7ZX0 - chains AAA and HHH of the 3 polymer chains in the assembly; structure by X-ray diffraction, 2.99 A resolution.

[Chain AAA]
Protein: DNA polymerase theta
From: Homo sapiens
Notes: EC 2.7.7.7
UniProt: O75417 (DPOLQ_HUMAN); numbering as in UniProt; present here: 1820-2261, 2307-2590
Chain sequence (726 residues; row label = number of the first residue in the row; note: 45 numbers in that range are skipped by the numbering (no residue carries them; nothing is unmodelled there)):
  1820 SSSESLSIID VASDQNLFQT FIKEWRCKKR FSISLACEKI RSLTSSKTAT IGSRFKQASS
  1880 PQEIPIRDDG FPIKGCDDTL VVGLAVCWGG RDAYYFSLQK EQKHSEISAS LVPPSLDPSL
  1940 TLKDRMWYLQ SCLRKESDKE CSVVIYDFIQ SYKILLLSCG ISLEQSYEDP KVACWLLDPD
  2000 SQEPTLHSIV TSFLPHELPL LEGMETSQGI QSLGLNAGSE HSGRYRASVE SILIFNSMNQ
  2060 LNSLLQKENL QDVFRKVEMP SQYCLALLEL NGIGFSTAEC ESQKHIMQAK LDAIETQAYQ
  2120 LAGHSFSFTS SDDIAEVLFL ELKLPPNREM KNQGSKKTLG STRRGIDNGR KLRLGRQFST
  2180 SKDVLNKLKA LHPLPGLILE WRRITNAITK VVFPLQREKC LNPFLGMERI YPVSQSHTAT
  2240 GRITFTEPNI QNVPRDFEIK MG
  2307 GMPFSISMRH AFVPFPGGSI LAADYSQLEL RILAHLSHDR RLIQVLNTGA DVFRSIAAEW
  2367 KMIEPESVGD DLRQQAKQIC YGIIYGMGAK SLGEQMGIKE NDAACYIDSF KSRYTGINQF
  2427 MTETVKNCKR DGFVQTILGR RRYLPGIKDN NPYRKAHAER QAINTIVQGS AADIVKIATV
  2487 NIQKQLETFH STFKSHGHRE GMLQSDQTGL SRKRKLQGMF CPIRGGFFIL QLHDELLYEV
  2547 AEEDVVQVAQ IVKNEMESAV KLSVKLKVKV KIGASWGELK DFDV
Unresolved in the structure: 1820-1823, 1860-1884, 1922-1931, 2146-2176, 2510-2526
Differences from the reference sequence: engineered mutation Gly-2261 (Pro in O75417)
Ion coordination: Mg2+: Asp-2540 (together with 2'-3'-dideoxyguanosine-5'-triphosphate)
Residues lining bound ligands:
  - 2'-3'-dideoxyguanosine-5'-triphosphate (DG3): Arg-2241, Asp-2330, Tyr-2331, Gln-2333, Glu-2335, Phe-2359, Arg-2379, Lys-2383, Gln-2384, Tyr-2387, Tyr-2391, Asn-2470, Asp-2540
  - K7X (2-[5-bromanyl-3-cyano-6-methyl-4-(trifluoromethyl)pyridin-2-yl]oxy-N-ethyl-N-(3-methylphenyl)ethanamide): Leu-2336, Leu-2348, Val-2351, Val-2358, Ile-2362, Glu-2365, Ile-2385, Cys-2386, Ile-2389, Ile-2390, Met-2402, Tyr-2412, Ser-2415, Phe-2416, Arg-2419, Tyr-2420
Swiss-Prot annotation at these positions:
  - region: Lys-2142 to Phe-2177 (Loop 1)
  - binding site (Mg(2+)): Asp-2330, Tyr-2331, Asp-2540

[Chain HHH]
Molecule: 13-nt DNA strand
Sequence (13 nucleotides; each row starts with the number of its first residue):
     1 GCGGCTGTCA TTX
Modified / non-standard residues: DDG (2',3'-dideoxy-guanosine-5'-monophosphate) at position 13

[Interface between chain AAA and chain HHH]
Pairs across the interface (24; chain AAA residue first):
  Ser-2178(AAA) / DC9(HHH)  phosphate contact
  Thr-2179(AAA) / DC9(HHH)  hydrogen bond to the phosphate
  Ser-2180(AAA) / DC9(HHH)  hydrogen bond to the phosphate
  Lys-2181(AAA) / DA10(HHH)  salt bridge to the phosphate
  Lys-2181(AAA) / DT11(HHH)  salt bridge to the phosphate
  Arg-2201(AAA) / DC9(HHH)  hydrogen bond to the phosphate
  Arg-2201(AAA) / DA10(HHH)  salt bridge to the phosphate
  Arg-2202(AAA) / DT11(HHH)  phosphate contact
  Asn-2205(AAA) / DA10(HHH)  sugar contact
  Asn-2205(AAA) / DT11(HHH)  hydrogen bond to the sugar
  Lys-2209(AAA) / DA10(HHH)  hydrogen bond to the base
  Arg-2241(AAA) / DDG_13(HHH)  base contact
  Gln-2250(AAA) / DT12(HHH)  sugar contact
  Asn-2251(AAA) / DT11(HHH)  hydrogen bond to the base
  Asn-2251(AAA) / DT12(HHH)  sugar contact
  Val-2252(AAA) / DT12(HHH)  sugar contact
  Pro-2253(AAA) / DT12(HHH)  phosphate contact
  Arg-2254(AAA) / DT12(HHH)  hydrogen bond to the phosphate
  Arg-2254(AAA) / DDG_13(HHH)  salt bridge to the phosphate
  Arg-2315(AAA) / DT12(HHH)  hydrogen bond to the phosphate
  Arg-2315(AAA) / DDG_13(HHH)  salt bridge to the phosphate
  Gln-2380(AAA) / DDG_13(HHH)  phosphate contact
  Gln-2474(AAA) / DDG_13(HHH)  base contact
  His-2539(AAA) / DDG_13(HHH)  sugar contact
Interface residues without a listed pair, chain AAA (20 interface residues in all): Leu-2198, Leu-2538

[In short]
Chain AAA and chain HHH form an interface of 20 and 5 residues respectively; the contacts include 8 hydrogen
bonds and 5 salt bridges. Polar contacts include Lys-2209(AAA)/DA10(HHH), Asn-2251(AAA)/DT11(HHH) and
Asn-2205(AAA)/DT11(HHH). Ligands of chain AAA: 2'-3'-dideoxyguanosine-5'-triphosphate and compound K7X.
Chain AAA is DNA polymerase theta (Homo sapiens) and chain HHH is a 13-nt DNA strand; the structure, Crystal
structure of Pol theta polymerase domain in complex with compound 5, was determined by X-ray diffraction
together with 7ZUS and 7ZX1 from the same study.
